PDB entry 3BJ1 | X-ray diffraction, 1.90 A resolution | chains A and B of the 4 polymer chains in the assembly

# Chain A
Protein: hemoglobin alpha
Organism: Perca flavescens
Chain sequence (142 residues; each row starts with the number of its first residue):
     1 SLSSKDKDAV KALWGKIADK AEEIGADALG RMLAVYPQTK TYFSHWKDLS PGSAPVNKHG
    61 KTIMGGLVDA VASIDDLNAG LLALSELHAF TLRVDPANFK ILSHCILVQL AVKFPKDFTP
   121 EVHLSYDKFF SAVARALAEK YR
Bound ions: heme Fe near His88 (its only coordinating residue here)
Small-molecule neighbours:
  - acetyl group (ACE): Ser1, Leu2, Lys128, Arg135
  - heme (HEM): Met32, Thr39, Tyr42, Phe43, His45, Trp46, His59, Thr62, Ile63, Gly66, Leu67, Leu84, Leu87, His88, Leu92, Val94, Asn98, Phe99, Leu102, Ile106, Val133, Leu137

# Chain B
Protein: hemoglobin beta
Organism: Perca flavescens
Chain sequence (146 residues; each row starts with the number of its first residue):
     1 VVWTDFERAT IADIFSKLDY EAVGGATLAR CLIVYPWTQR YFGNFGNLYN AAAIMGNPMI
    61 AKHGTTILHG LDRAVKNMDN IKATYAELSV LHSEKLHVDP DNFKLLSDCL TIVVAAQLGK
   121 AFSGEVQAAF QKFLSVVVSA LGKQYH
Unresolved in the structure: 49
Bound ions: heme Fe near His92 (its only coordinating residue here)
Small-molecule neighbours: heme (HEM): Thr38, Tyr41, Phe42, Phe45, His63, Thr66, Ile67, Gly70, Leu71, Arg73, Tyr85, Leu88, Leu91, His92, Leu96, Val98, Asn102, Phe103, Leu106, Val137, Leu141

# Interface between chain A and chain B
Residue-residue contacts (35):
  Arg31(A) - Phe122(B)  hydrogen bond (side chain-backbone)
  Arg31(A) - Ser123(B)
  Arg31(A) - Gly124(B)
  Arg31(A) - Gln127(B)  hydrogen bond
  Ala34(A) - Ala128(B)
  Val35(A) - Gly124(B)
  Val35(A) - Gln127(B)
  Val35(A) - Ala128(B)
  Val35(A) - Gln131(B)
  Tyr36(A) - Gln131(B)
  His104(A) - Asp108(B)  salt bridge
  His104(A) - Thr111(B)
  His104(A) - Ile112(B)
  Val108(A) - Thr111(B)
  Val108(A) - Ala115(B)  hydrophobic
  Val108(A) - Gln127(B)
  Ala111(A) - Ala115(B)
  Ala111(A) - Ala116(B)
  Val112(A) - Ala115(B)
  Val112(A) - Gly119(B)
  Val112(A) - Phe122(B)
  Pro115(A) - Ala116(B)
  Phe118(A) - Arg30(B)  hydrogen bond (backbone-side chain)
  Phe118(A) - Ile112(B)  hydrophobic
  Pro120(A) - Arg30(B)
  Pro120(A) - Ile33(B)  hydrophobic
  Pro120(A) - Val34(B)
  Pro120(A) - Met55(B)  hydrophobic
  Glu121(A) - Ala51(B)
  His123(A) - Arg30(B)  hydrogen bond
  His123(A) - Val34(B)
  His123(A) - Ile112(B)
  Leu124(A) - Ile33(B)
  Leu124(A) - Val34(B)
  Asp127(A) - Tyr35(B)  hydrogen bond
Interface residues without a listed pair, chain A (19 interface residues in all): Lys100, Cys105, Leu107, Thr119
Interface residues without a listed pair, chain B (19 interface residues in all): Lys120

# Summary
The chain A/chain B interface involves 19 residues from each chain; the contacts include 5 hydrogen bonds and
1 salt bridge. Polar contacts include His104(A)-Asp108(B), Arg31(A)-Phe122(B) and Arg31(A)-Gln127(B). Bound to
chain A: heme and acetyl group. Ligands of chain B: heme.
Here chain A is hemoglobin alpha and chain B is hemoglobin beta, both from Perca flavescens. Entry 3BJ1
(met-Perch Hemoglobin at pH 5.7) was determined by X-ray diffraction, deposited together with 2QSP, 2QSS,
2R1H, 3BJ2 and 3BJ3.
